3S8G - chains A and B of the 3 polymer chains in the assembly; structure by X-ray diffraction, 1.80 A resolution.

[Chain A]
Molecule: Cytochrome c oxidase subunit 1
Source organism: Thermus thermophilus
Notes: EC 1.9.3.1
Reference sequence: Q5SJ79 (COX1_THET8); residue numbers follow UniProt; this construct covers 2-562
Sequence (569 residues; numbered -6 to 562; the number before each row is that of its first residue; numbers below 1 keep their minus sign (Met-6 is residue -6)):
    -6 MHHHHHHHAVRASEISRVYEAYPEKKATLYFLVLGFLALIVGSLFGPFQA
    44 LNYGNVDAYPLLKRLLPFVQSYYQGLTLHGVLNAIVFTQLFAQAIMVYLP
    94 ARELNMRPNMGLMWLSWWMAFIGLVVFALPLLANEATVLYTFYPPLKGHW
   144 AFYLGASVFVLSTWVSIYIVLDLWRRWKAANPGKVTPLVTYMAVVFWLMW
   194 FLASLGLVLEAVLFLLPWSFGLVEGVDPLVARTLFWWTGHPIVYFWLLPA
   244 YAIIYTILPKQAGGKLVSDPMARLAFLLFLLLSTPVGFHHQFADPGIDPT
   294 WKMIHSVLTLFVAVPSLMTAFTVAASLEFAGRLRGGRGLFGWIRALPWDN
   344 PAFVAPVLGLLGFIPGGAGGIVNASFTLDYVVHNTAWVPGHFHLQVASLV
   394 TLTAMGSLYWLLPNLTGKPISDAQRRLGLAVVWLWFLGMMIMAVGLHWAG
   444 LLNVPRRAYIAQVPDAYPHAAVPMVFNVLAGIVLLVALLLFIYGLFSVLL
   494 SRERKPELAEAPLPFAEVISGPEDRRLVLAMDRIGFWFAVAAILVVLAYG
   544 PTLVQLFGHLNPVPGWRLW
Not modelled in the structure: -6 to 8
Sequence notes: expression tag (-6 to 1); conflict Phe120 (Ala in Q5SJ79)
Ion coordination: heme Fe: His72, His386; Cu ion: His233, His282, His283 (together with peroxide ion); heme-as Fe: His384 (together with peroxide ion)
Ligand contacts:
  - heme-as (HAS): Tyr133, Thr134, Trp229, Val236, Tyr237, Trp239, Leu240, Tyr244, His282, His283, Thr302, Val305, Ala306, Ser309, Leu310, Ala313, Val316, Ala317, Leu320, Trp335, Ile336, Trp341, Val350, Leu353, Leu354, Phe356, Ile357, Gly360, Gly363, Ile364, Asn366, Ala367, Asp372, His376, Asn377, Val381, His384, Phe385, Gln388, Val389, Val393, Arg449, Arg450
  - heme (HEM): Leu32, Ser36, Gly39, Pro40, Gln42, Ala43, Tyr46, Tyr65, Leu69, His72, Gly73, Asn76, Ala77, Phe80, Thr81, Leu132, Tyr133, Pro382, Phe385, His386, Val389, Ala390, Thr394, Trp428, Met432, Met435, Arg449, Arg450, Ala451, Leu477
  - peroxide ion (PER): Gly232, His233, Val236, His282, His283
Curated features (UniProtKB/Swiss-Prot):
  - binding site (Fe(II)-heme a): His72, His386
  - binding site (Cu cation): His233, Tyr237, His282, His283
  - binding site (heme a3): His384
  - cross-link: His233 to Tyr237 (1'-histidyl-3'-tyrosine (His-Tyr))
Reported in the primary citation:
  - conformationally variable residues (loop rearrangement): Ile512 to Arg518
  - binding site for 1-Oleoyl-R-glycerol: Lys19, Trp111, Asp165, Arg168, Phe213, Trp341, Trp426, Phe429, Trp441, Asp517
  - Cu ion coordination: His283
  - binding site for heme-as: Tyr237, His283
  - catalytic residues: Tyr237, Tyr244, Tyr248, Ser309, Thr312, Thr315
  - binding site for heme: Arg449, Arg450
  - binding site for peroxide ion: Gly232
  - heme-as coordination: His384

[Chain B]
Molecule: Cytochrome c oxidase subunit 2
Source organism: Thermus thermophilus
Notes: EC 1.9.3.1
Reference sequence: Q5SJ80 (COX2_THET8); residues 1-168 here = UniProt positions 1-168
Sequence (168 residues; numbered 1 to 168; the number before each row is that of its first residue):
     1 MVDEHKAHKAILAYEKGWLAFSLAMLFVFIALIAYTLATHTAGVIPAGKL
    51 ERVDPTTVRQEGPWADPAQAVVQTGPNQYTVYVLAFAFGYQPNPIEVPQG
   101 AEIVFKITSPDVIHGFHVEGTNINVEVLPGEVSTVRYTFKRPGEYRIICN
   151 QYCGLGHQNMFGTIVVKE
Not modelled in the structure: 1-2
Ion coordination: dinuclear copper ion: His114, Cys149, Gln151, Cys153, His157, Met160
Curated features (UniProtKB/Swiss-Prot):
  - binding site (Cu cation): His114, Cys149, Cys153, His157
Reported in the primary citation:
  - binding site for 1-Oleoyl-R-glycerol: Tyr35, Arg141, Glu144
  - catalytic residues: Glu15

[Interface between chain A and chain B]
Contacting residue pairs (122; chain A residue first):
  Ser64(A) with Leu155(B)
  Tyr66(A) with Tyr152(B), hydrophobic; Leu155(B), hydrophobic; His157(B); Gln158(B), hydrogen bond
  Thr130(A) with Tyr152(B), hydrogen bond (backbone-side chain)
  Leu132(A) with Tyr152(B), hydrophobic
  Tyr136(A) with Gln151(B)
  Pro137(A) with Ile113(B)
  Pro138(A) with Asp111(B); Val112(B); Ile113(B); Pro129(B), hydrophobic
  Leu139(A) with Val112(B), hydrophobic; Tyr152(B), hydrophobic
  Asp220(A) with Arg52(B), salt bridge
  Pro221(A) with Pro129(B)
  Leu222(A) with Leu50(B), hydrophobic; Leu128(B), hydrophobic
  Arg225(A) with Ile113(B); Glu126(B), salt bridge; Gln151(B)
  Lys258(A) with Glu4(B), salt bridge
  Val260(A) with His8(B), hydrogen bond (backbone-side chain); Ile11(B), hydrophobic
  Met264(A) with Glu15(B); Leu19(B), hydrophobic
  Phe285(A) with Pro46(B)
  Ala286(A) with Pro46(B); Asn124(B); Val125(B); Glu126(B), hydrogen bond (backbone-backbone)
  Asp287(A) with Pro46(B); Glu126(B)
  Pro288(A) with Glu126(B); Glu131(B); Val132(B); Ser133(B)
  Gly289(A) with Ala47(B), hydrogen bond (backbone-backbone); Gly48(B); Leu50(B)
  Ile290(A) with Gly48(B)
  Lys295(A) with Pro46(B)
  Met296(A) with Ile30(B); Ile33(B), hydrophobic; Leu37(B), hydrophobic
  Val300(A) with Ile30(B), hydrophobic
  Leu303(A) with Leu26(B); Ile30(B), hydrophobic
  Phe304(A) with Phe27(B), hydrophobic
  Val307(A) with Leu26(B), hydrophobic
  Leu310(A) with Trp18(B), hydrogen bond (backbone-side chain); Ser22(B); Leu26(B), hydrophobic
  Met311(A) with Glu15(B); Leu19(B), hydrophobic
  Phe314(A) with Ile11(B); Glu15(B); Trp18(B)
  Thr315(A) with Glu15(B), hydrogen bond
  Ala318(A) with Ile11(B), hydrophobic
  Phe322(A) with Glu4(B)
  Ile364(A) with Phe29(B), hydrophobic
  Ser368(A) with Ile33(B)
  Phe369(A) with Leu37(B), hydrophobic; Ile45(B), hydrophobic
  Thr370(A) with Thr36(B), hydrogen bond; Leu37(B); Ile45(B)
  Tyr373(A) with Val44(B), hydrophobic; Ile45(B); Pro46(B); Asn122(B); Asn124(B), hydrogen bond (backbone-side chain)
  Val374(A) with Asn122(B)
  His376(A) with Asn124(B), hydrogen bond (backbone-side chain); Glu126(B), salt bridge; Asn150(B), hydrogen bond (backbone-side chain)
  Asn377(A) with Glu126(B), hydrogen bond; Asn150(B), hydrogen bond (side chain-backbone); Gln151(B)
  Thr378(A) with His117(B)
  Leu445(A) with Glu119(B)
  Asn446(A) with His117(B); Glu119(B); Gly120(B); Ile148(B)
  Pro448(A) with Ile148(B), hydrophobic; Asn150(B)
  Arg449(A) with His157(B)
  Arg450(A) with Gln151(B), hydrogen bond; His157(B), hydrogen bond (backbone-side chain)
  Ala451(A) with His157(B)
  Tyr452(A) with Gln158(B)
  Gln455(A) with Gln158(B)
  Val456(A) with Gln158(B); Asn159(B)
  Ala459(A) with Arg146(B), hydrogen bond (backbone-side chain); Phe161(B), hydrophobic
  Tyr460(A) with Arg146(B); Ile148(B); Phe161(B)
  Ile512(A) with Glu4(B); His8(B)
  Gly514(A) with His8(B)
  His552(A) with Leu50(B); Arg52(B), hydrogen bond (backbone-side chain)
  Asn554(A) with Arg52(B); Val53(B), hydrogen bond (side chain-backbone); Gly130(B), hydrogen bond (side chain-backbone)
  Val556(A) with Pro55(B), hydrophobic; Pro129(B)
  Pro557(A) with Thr56(B)
  Trp559(A) with Pro110(B); Asp111(B); Val112(B), hydrophobic
  Leu561(A) with Ala87(B), hydrophobic; Val112(B), hydrophobic; Cys153(B); Gly154(B); Leu155(B), hydrogen bond (backbone-backbone)
  Trp562(A) with Leu155(B), hydrophobic
Interface residues without a listed pair, chain A (70 interface residues in all): Val131, Ser261, Asp291, Pro292, Ser299, Gln548, Leu549, Leu553
Interface residues without a listed pair, chain B (62 interface residues in all): Ala7, Leu12, Tyr14, Leu23, Ala34, Lys49, Phe88, Cys149

[Overview]
70 residues of chain A and 62 residues of chain B are in contact, with 20 hydrogen bonds and 4 salt bridges.
Polar contacts include Asp220(A)-Arg52(B), Arg225(A)-Glu126(B) and Lys258(A)-Glu4(B). The paper reports
catalytic residues Tyr237(A), Tyr244(A) and Glu15(B) among others; a binding site for 1-Oleoyl-R-glycerol at
Lys19(A), Trp111(A) and Tyr35(B) among others.
Here chain A is Cytochrome c oxidase subunit 1 and chain B is Cytochrome c oxidase subunit 2, both from
Thermus thermophilus. Entry 3S8G (1.8 A structure of ba3 cytochrome c oxidase mutant (A120F) from Thermus
thermophilus in lipid environment) was determined by X-ray diffraction, deposited together with 3S8F.
